Entry 8U4Z (electron microscopy, 2.39 A resolution); this record covers chain A.

== Chain A ==
Protein: Family 1 encapsulin-associated DyP peroxidase
Source organism: Klebsiella pneumoniae
Amino-acid sequence (370 residues; row label = number of the first residue in the row):
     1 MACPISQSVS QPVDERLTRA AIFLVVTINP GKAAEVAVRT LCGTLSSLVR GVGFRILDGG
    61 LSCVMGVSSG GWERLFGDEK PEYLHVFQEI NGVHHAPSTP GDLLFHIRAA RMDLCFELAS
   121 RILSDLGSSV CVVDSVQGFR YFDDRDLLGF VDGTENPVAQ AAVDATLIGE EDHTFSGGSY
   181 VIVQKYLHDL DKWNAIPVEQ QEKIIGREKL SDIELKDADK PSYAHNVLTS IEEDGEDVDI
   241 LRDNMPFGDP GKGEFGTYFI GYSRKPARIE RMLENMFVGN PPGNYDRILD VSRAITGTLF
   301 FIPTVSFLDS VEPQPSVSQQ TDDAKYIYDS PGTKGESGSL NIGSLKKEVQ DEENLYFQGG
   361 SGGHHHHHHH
Not modelled in the structure: 1-2, 316-370
Ion coordination: Mesoheme Fe near His225 (its only coordinating residue here)
Ligand contacts: Mesoheme (MH0): Asp146, Leu148, Phe150, Val151, Asp152, Gly153, Thr154, Glu155, Gln184, Tyr186, His188, Ile205, Arg207, His225, Asn226, Thr229, Ser230, Ile240, Arg242, Asn244, Thr257, Phe259, Ile269, Met272, Leu273, Met276, Ile288, Ser292
From the paper describing this entry:
  - Mesoheme coordination: His225
  - binding site for Mesoheme: Arg242

== Overview ==
Chain A binds Mesoheme. From the paper: a binding site for Mesoheme at Arg242; Mesoheme coordination by
His225.
Chain A is Family 1 encapsulin-associated DyP peroxidase (Klebsiella pneumoniae); the structure, Klebsiella
pneumoniae encapsulin-associated DyP peroxidase, was determined by electron microscopy (same publication as
8U50 and 8U51).
